3WFE - chains B and C of the 4 polymer chains in the assembly; structure by X-ray diffraction, 2.49 A resolution.

== Chain B ==
Name: Nitric oxide reductase subunit B
From: Pseudomonas aeruginosa
Notes: EC 1.7.2.5
Reference sequence: Q59647 (NORB_PSEAE); aligned to UniProt positions 1-465 over residues 1-465 (the alignment contains insertions or deletions, so no single offset holds)
Sequence (465 residues; each row starts with the number of its first residue):
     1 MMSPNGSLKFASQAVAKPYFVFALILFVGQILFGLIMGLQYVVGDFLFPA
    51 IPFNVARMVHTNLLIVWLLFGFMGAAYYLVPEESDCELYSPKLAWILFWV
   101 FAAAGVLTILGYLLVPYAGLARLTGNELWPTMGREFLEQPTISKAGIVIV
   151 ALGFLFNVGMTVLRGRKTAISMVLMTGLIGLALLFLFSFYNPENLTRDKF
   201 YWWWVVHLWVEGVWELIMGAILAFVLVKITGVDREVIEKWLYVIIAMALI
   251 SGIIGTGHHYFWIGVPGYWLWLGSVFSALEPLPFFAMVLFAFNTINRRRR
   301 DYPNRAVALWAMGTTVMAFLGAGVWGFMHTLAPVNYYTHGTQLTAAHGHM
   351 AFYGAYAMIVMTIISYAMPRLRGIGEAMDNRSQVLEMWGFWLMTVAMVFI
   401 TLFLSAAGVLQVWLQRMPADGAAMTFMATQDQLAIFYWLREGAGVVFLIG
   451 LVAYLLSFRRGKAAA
Not modelled in the structure: 1-9, 459-465
Ion coordination: heme Fe site 1: His60, His349; Ca2+: Glu135 (together with heme) (shared with Gly71(C), Tyr73(C) of chain C); Fe ion: His207, Glu211, His258, His259 (together with cyanide ion); heme Fe site 2: His347 (together with cyanide ion)
Residues lining bound ligands:
  - 10M (decyl 4-O-alpha-D-glucopyranosyl-1-thio-beta-D-glucopyranoside), molecule 1: Trp262, Leu270, Trp271, Ser274, Leu331, Ala332, Pro333, Tyr336, Tyr337
  - 10M, molecule 2: Met328, Val334, Tyr337, Thr338, Leu343, Val412, Met417, Pro418, Ala419
  - cyanide ion (CYN): Trp203, Val206, His207, Val210, Glu211, His258, His259, His347
  - heme c (HEC): Pro52, Phe53, Asn54, Met427
  - heme (HEM), molecule 1: Phe27, Gln30, Ile31, Gly34, Leu35, Met37, Gly38, Tyr41, Phe53, Arg57, His60, Thr61, Leu64, Glu135, Phe136, Thr344, Ala345, Gly348, His349, Phe352, Tyr353, Met397, Ile400, Arg440, Glu441, Gly444, Phe447
  - heme (HEM), molecule 2: Glu135, Phe136, Trp202, Trp203, Val210, Glu211, His258, His259, Ser277, Glu280, Pro281, Phe284, Ala322, Gly323, Gly326, Phe327, His329, Thr330, Asn335, Thr338, His339, Gly340, Thr344, His347, Gly348, Ala351, Phe352, Ala355, Tyr356
Curated features (UniProtKB/Swiss-Prot):
  - binding site (heme b): His60
  - binding site (Fe cation): His207, His258, His259

== Chain C ==
Name: Nitric oxide reductase subunit C
From: Pseudomonas aeruginosa
Reference sequence: Q59646 (NORC_PSEAE); numbering as in UniProt (aligned over 1-146)
Sequence (146 residues; row label = number of the first residue in the row):
     1 MSETFTKGMARNIYFGGSVFFILLFLALTYHTEKTLPERTNEAAMSAAVV
    51 RGKLVWEQNNCVGCHTLLGEGAYFAPELGNVVGRRGGEEGFNTFLQAWMK
   101 IQPLNVPGRRAMPQFHLSEGQVDDLAEFLKWSSKIDTNQWPPNKEG
Not modelled in the structure: 1-4
Construct notes: conflict Lys100 (Asn in Q59646)
Covalent attachments: heme c (HEC) linked to Cys61, Cys64
Ion coordination: heme c Fe: His65, Met112; Ca2+: Gly71, Tyr73 (together with heme) (shared with Glu135(B) of chain B)
Residues lining bound ligands:
  - 10M (decyl 4-O-alpha-D-glucopyranosyl-1-thio-beta-D-glucopyranoside): Asn138, Gln139, Pro142
  - heme c (HEC): Asn59, Asn60, His65, Phe74, Ala75, Pro76, Leu78, Val81, Arg84, Arg85, Phe94, Leu95, Trp98, Met99, Leu104, Arg109, Arg110, Ala111, Met112, Pro113, Phe115, Leu125
  - heme (HEM): Gly71, Ala72, Tyr73, Phe74
Curated features (UniProtKB/Swiss-Prot):
  - binding site (heme c): Cys61, Cys64, His65

== How chain B and chain C interact ==
Pairs across the interface (144; chain B residue first):
  Gln40(B) with Phe74(C)
  Tyr41(B) with Tyr73(C); Arg110(C), hydrogen bond (backbone-side chain)
  Gly44(B) with Gly108(C), hydrogen bond (backbone-backbone); Arg109(C); Arg110(C); Ala111(C), hydrogen bond (backbone-backbone)
  Asp45(B) with Pro107(C); Gly108(C), hydrogen bond (side chain-backbone); Arg109(C)
  Phe48(B) with Pro103(C), hydrophobic; Ala111(C), hydrophobic; Met112(C)
  Phe53(B) with Gly63(C); Cys64(C), hydrophobic; Phe74(C), hydrophobic
  Asn54(B) with Asn60(C), hydrogen bond; Gly63(C); Cys64(C)
  Arg57(B) with Gly63(C); Gly71(C); Ala72(C)
  Met58(B) with Asn60(C)
  Tyr117(B) with Glu57(C); Gln58(C); Asn60(C)
  Ala118(B) with Gln58(C), hydrogen bond (backbone-backbone); Asn59(C)
  Glu127(B) with Leu54(C); Gln58(C), hydrogen bond
  Pro130(B) with Leu54(C), hydrophobic
  Met132(B) with Glu57(C)
  Gly133(B) with Glu57(C); Val62(C)
  Glu135(B) with Gly71(C)
  Ala169(B) with Lys7(C)
  Thr176(B) with Tyr14(C)
  Asn191(B) with Lys53(C), hydrogen bond; Glu57(C), hydrogen bond
  Pro192(B) with Lys53(C), hydrogen bond (backbone-side chain)
  Glu193(B) with Met45(C); Val50(C); Lys53(C)
  Asn194(B) with Thr40(C), hydrogen bond; Glu42(C), hydrogen bond; Met45(C)
  Leu195(B) with Leu67(C), hydrophobic; Leu68(C), hydrophobic
  Thr196(B) with Thr40(C); Ile135(C)
  Arg197(B) with Glu33(C), salt bridge; Leu36(C); Glu42(C), salt bridge
  Asp198(B) with Lys53(C), salt bridge; Glu57(C)
  Lys199(B) with Leu67(C), hydrogen bond (side chain-backbone); Leu68(C); Glu70(C), salt bridge
  Phe200(B) with Thr29(C); Thr32(C)
  Tyr201(B) with Glu33(C), hydrogen bond
  Trp203(B) with Glu70(C), hydrogen bond
  Trp204(B) with Phe25(C), hydrophobic; Thr29(C)
  Leu216(B) with Tyr14(C)
  Glu235(B) with Lys7(C)
  Glu238(B) with Lys7(C), salt bridge
  Lys239(B) with Phe5(C); Thr6(C); Lys7(C); Ala10(C)
  Tyr242(B) with Lys7(C); Ala10(C), hydrophobic; Arg11(C); Tyr14(C), hydrophobic
  Val243(B) with Phe5(C), hydrophobic; Ala10(C), hydrophobic
  Ile245(B) with Tyr14(C)
  Ala246(B) with Tyr14(C), hydrophobic
  Leu249(B) with Tyr14(C), hydrophobic; Ser18(C)
  Ile250(B) with Phe21(C), hydrophobic
  Ile253(B) with Phe21(C); Ile22(C), hydrophobic; Phe25(C)
  Ile254(B) with Phe21(C), hydrophobic; Leu24(C), hydrophobic; Phe25(C)
  Thr256(B) with Phe25(C)
  Phe261(B) with Thr137(C); Asn138(C), hydrogen bond (backbone-side chain)
  Trp262(B) with Thr137(C), hydrogen bond (backbone-side chain); Asn138(C); Trp140(C), hydrophobic
  Ile263(B) with Leu68(C); Glu70(C)
  Gly264(B) with Arg39(C), hydrogen bond (backbone-side chain); Ile135(C); Asp136(C)
  Val265(B) with Thr32(C); Arg39(C), hydrogen bond (backbone-side chain); Asn138(C)
  Pro266(B) with Thr32(C); Thr35(C); Arg39(C)
  Gly267(B) with Asn138(C)
  Tyr268(B) with Leu28(C); His31(C); Thr32(C), hydrogen bond
  Trp269(B) with Phe25(C), hydrophobic; Leu28(C), hydrophobic; Thr32(C), hydrogen bond
  Leu272(B) with Leu28(C), hydrophobic
  Phe276(B) with Phe21(C), hydrophobic
  Tyr336(B) with Gln139(C), hydrogen bond (side chain-backbone); Trp140(C), hydrogen bond (backbone-side chain); Pro141(C); Pro142(C)
  His339(B) with Leu68(C), hydrogen bond (side chain-backbone); Gly69(C), hydrogen bond (side chain-backbone); Trp140(C)
  Gly340(B) with Gly69(C); Tyr73(C)
  Gln342(B) with Tyr73(C)
  Thr344(B) with Tyr73(C)
  Gln415(B) with Asn143(C), hydrogen bond (backbone-side chain); Gly146(C), hydrogen bond (side chain-backbone)
  Arg416(B) with Trp140(C); Pro142(C); Asn143(C), hydrogen bond (backbone-side chain); Gly146(C), hydrogen bond (side chain-backbone)
  Pro418(B) with Asn143(C), hydrogen bond (backbone-side chain)
  Asp420(B) with Asn143(C); Lys144(C), hydrogen bond (side chain-backbone)
  Ala423(B) with Asn143(C); Glu145(C)
  Met424(B) with Glu145(C)
  Thr425(B) with Glu145(C)
  Phe426(B) with Tyr73(C); Phe74(C); Ala75(C); Pro76(C), hydrophobic
  Gln430(B) with Arg110(C)
  Tyr437(B) with Arg110(C)
Other interface residues (no listed pair), chain B (84 interface residues in all): Val42, Val43, Pro52, Ala121, Arg134, Glu138, Trp240, His259, Tyr260, Leu270, Tyr337, Thr341, Ala345, Met427
Other interface residues (no listed pair), chain C (71 interface residues in all): Ile13, Gly17, Leu26, Pro37, Thr66, Val106, Pro113, Phe128, Trp131, Ser132

== Summary ==
Chain B and chain C form an interface of 84 and 71 residues respectively, with 31 hydrogen bonds and 5 salt
bridges. Polar pairs include Arg197(B)-Glu33(C), Arg197(B)-Glu42(C) and Asp198(B)-Lys53(C). One heme molecule
and one compound 10M molecule are bound between chain B and chain C.
Chain B is Nitric oxide reductase subunit B and chain C is Nitric oxide reductase subunit C, both from
Pseudomonas aeruginosa; the structure, Reduced and cyanide-bound cytochrome c-dependent nitric oxide reductase
(cNOR) from Pseudomonas aeruginosa in complex with antibody ..., was determined by X-ray diffraction together
with 3WFB, 3WFC and 3WFD from the same study.
